5DH0 - chains B and A; structure by X-ray diffraction, 2.44 A resolution.

# Chain B (and A)
Name: siderophore periplasmic binding protein
Source organism: Thermobifida fusca (strain YX)
Notes: chain A of this document is another copy of the same molecule, construct and numbering; everything in this record applies to it too
UniProt: Q47NS2 (Q47NS2_THEFY); numbering as in UniProt (aligned over 87-361)
Chain sequence (309 residues; numbered 53 to 361; the number before each row is that of its first residue):
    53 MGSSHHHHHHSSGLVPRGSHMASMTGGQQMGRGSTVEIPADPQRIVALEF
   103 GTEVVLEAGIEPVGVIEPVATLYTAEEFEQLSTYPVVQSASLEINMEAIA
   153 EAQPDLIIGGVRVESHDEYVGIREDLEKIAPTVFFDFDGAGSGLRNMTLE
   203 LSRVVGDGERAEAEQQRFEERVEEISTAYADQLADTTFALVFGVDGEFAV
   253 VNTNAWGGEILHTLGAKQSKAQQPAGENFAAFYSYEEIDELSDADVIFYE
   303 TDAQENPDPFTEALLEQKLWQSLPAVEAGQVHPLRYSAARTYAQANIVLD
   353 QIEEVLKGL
Unresolved in the structure: 53-57, 64-88 (chain A: 53-58, 65-89)
Construct notes: initiating methionine (53); expression tag (54-86)

# How chain B and chain A interact
Contacting residue pairs - 11 pairs, chain B then chain A:
  D237(B) - E113(A)
  K269(B) - E113(A)  salt bridge
  K272(B) - T135(A)  hydrogen bond (side chain-backbone)
  K272(B) - P137(A)
  Q275(B) - R96(A)
  Q275(B) - E153(A)  hydrogen bond (side chain-backbone)
  Q275(B) - A154(A)
  Q275(B) - Q155(A)
  P276(B) - E153(A)
  S294(B) - T135(A)
  D295(B) - T135(A)
Also at the interface, not in a pair above, chain B (9 interface residues in all): T239, E279
Also at the interface, not in a pair above, chain A (8 interface residues in all): Y136

# Overview
9 residues of chain B and 8 residues of chain A are in contact, with 2 hydrogen bonds and 1 salt bridge. Among
the polar pairs are K269(B)-E113(A), K272(B)-T135(A) and Q275(B)-E153(A).
Chain B and chain A are both siderophore periplasmic binding protein (Thermobifida fusca (strain YX)); the
structure, Structure of the siderophore periplasmic binding protein from the fuscachelin gene cluster of
Thermobifida fusca in ..., was determined by X-ray diffraction together with 5DH1 and 5DH2 from the same
study.
